Entry 7SFA (X-ray diffraction, 1.65 A resolution); this record covers chains B and C of the 4 polymer chains in the assembly.

Chain B (and C):
Molecule: Fluorescent protein lanFP10A2
From: Branchiostoma floridae
Notes: chain C of this document is another copy of the same molecule, construct and numbering; everything in this record applies to it too
Chain sequence (236 residues; row label = number of the first residue in the row; note: 2 numbers in that range are skipped by the numbering (no residue carries them; nothing is unmodelled there)):
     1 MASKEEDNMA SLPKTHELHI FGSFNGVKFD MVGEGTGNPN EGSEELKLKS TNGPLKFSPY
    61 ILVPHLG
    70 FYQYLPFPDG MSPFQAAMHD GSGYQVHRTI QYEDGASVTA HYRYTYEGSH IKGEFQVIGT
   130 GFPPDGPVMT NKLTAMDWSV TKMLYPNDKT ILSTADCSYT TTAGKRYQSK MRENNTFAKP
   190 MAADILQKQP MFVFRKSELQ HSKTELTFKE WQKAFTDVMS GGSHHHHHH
Unresolved in the structure: 1-10, 235-238 (chain C: 1-9, 229-238)
Modified / non-standard residues: G67 (chromophore; JBY)
Covalent attachments: covalent link G67-F70
What the authors report for this chain:
  - mutagenesis - F70Y (2.5-fold): decreased expression

How chain B and chain C interact:
Pairs across the interface (52):
  D146(B) - P199(C)
  W147(B) - P199(C)
  W147(B) - F201(C)
  W147(B) - T225(C)
  W147(B) - D226(C)
  V149(B) - F201(C)  hydrophobic
  K151(B) - D165(C)  hydrogen bond (side chain-backbone)
  K151(B) - C166(C)
  K151(B) - S167(C)  hydrogen bond
  L153(B) - R175(C)
  L153(B) - Q177(C)
  L161(B) - Q177(C)
  T163(B) - D165(C)  hydrogen bond
  D165(B) - K151(C)  hydrogen bond (backbone-side chain)
  D165(B) - T163(C)  hydrogen bond
  C166(B) - K151(C)
  S167(B) - K151(C)  hydrogen bond
  R175(B) - L153(C)
  R175(B) - Q198(C)
  Q177(B) - L153(C)
  Q177(B) - L161(C)
  K179(B) - R181(C)
  Q198(B) - R175(C)
  P199(B) - D146(C)
  P199(B) - W147(C)
  F201(B) - W147(C)
  F201(B) - V149(C)  hydrophobic
  F201(B) - F203(C)  hydrophobic
  F203(B) - F201(C)  hydrophobic
  F203(B) - T225(C)
  F203(B) - D226(C)
  F203(B) - V227(C)  hydrophobic
  F203(B) - M228(C)
  K205(B) - D226(C)  salt bridge
  K205(B) - M228(C)
  W220(B) - M228(C)
  Q221(B) - M228(C)
  K222(B) - V227(C)
  K222(B) - M228(C)
  T225(B) - W147(C)
  T225(B) - F203(C)
  D226(B) - W147(C)
  D226(B) - F203(C)
  D226(B) - K205(C)  salt bridge
  V227(B) - F203(C)  hydrophobic
  V227(B) - K222(C)  hydrogen bond (backbone-side chain)
  V227(B) - V227(C)  hydrophobic
  M228(B) - F203(C)
  M228(B) - K205(C)
  M228(B) - W220(C)
  M228(B) - Q221(C)
  M228(B) - K222(C)
Other interface residues (no listed pair), chain B (29 interface residues in all): S148, A164, R204, F224
Other interface residues (no listed pair), chain C (27 interface residues in all): S148, F224

In short:
The interface between chain B and chain C involves 29 residues on one side and 27 on the other; the contacts
include 7 hydrogen bonds and 2 salt bridges. Polar pairs include K205(B)-D226(C), K151(B)-D165(C) and
K151(B)-S167(C). From the paper: F70Y of chain B reduces expression.
Both chains are Fluorescent protein lanFP10A2 (Branchiostoma floridae). Entry 7SFA (Branchiostoma floridae
fluorescent protein LanFP10A2) was determined by X-ray diffraction (same publication as 7SF9).
